2P58 - chains A and C of the 3 polymer chains in the assembly; structure by X-ray diffraction, 1.80 A resolution.

== Chain A ==
Name: Putative type III secretion protein YscE
Source organism: Yersinia pestis
Notes: fragment: YscE: Residues 10-63
UniProt: Q7ARI1 (Q7ARI1_YERPE); residues 2-66 here = UniProt positions 2-66
Chain sequence (65 residues; row label = number of the first residue in the row):
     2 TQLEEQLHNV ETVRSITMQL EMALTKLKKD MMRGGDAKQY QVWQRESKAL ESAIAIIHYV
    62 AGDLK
Disordered / not traced: 2-9, 64-66
Modified positions: Mse19, Mse23, Mse32, Mse33 (selenomethionine; parent Met)

== Chain C ==
Name: Putative type III secretion protein YscG
Source organism: Yersinia pestis
Notes: fragment: YscG: Residues 3-114
UniProt: Q7ARH9 (Q7ARH9_YERPE); residues 1-115 here = UniProt positions 1-115
Chain sequence (116 residues; each row starts with the number of its first residue; numbering starts at 0):
     0 SMKYKLNVLL AEIALIGTGN HYHEEANCIA EWLHLKGEEE AVQLIRLSSL MNRGDYASAL
    60 QQGNKLAYPD LEPWLALCEY RLGLGSALES RLNRLARSQD PRIQTFVNGM REQLKT
Disordered / not traced: 0-2, 115
Sequence notes: expression tag (0)
Modified positions: Mse1 (selenomethionine); Mse50 (selenomethionine; parent Met); Mse109 (selenomethionine; parent Met)

== Interface between chain A and chain C ==
Pairs across the interface - 28 pairs, chain A then chain C:
  I17(A) with L8(C), hydrophobic
  Q20(A) with Y3(C), hydrogen bond (side chain-backbone); L8(C)
  L21(A) with L8(C), hydrophobic; L9(C), hydrophobic; I12(C), hydrophobic
  V43(A) with W31(C); L34(C), hydrophobic
  R46(A) with W31(C); L34(C)
  E47(A) with W31(C)
  K49(A) with C27(C)
  A50(A) with C27(C); I28(C); W31(C), hydrophobic
  S53(A) with E24(C); C27(C)
  A54(A) with L9(C), hydrophobic; I12(C); I28(C), hydrophobic
  I57(A) with I12(C); I15(C), hydrophobic; G16(C); E24(C)
  I58(A) with I12(C), hydrophobic
  Y60(A) with Y21(C), hydrophobic
  V61(A) with N19(C); Y21(C), hydrophobic
Other interface residues (no listed pair), chain A (17 interface residues in all): T13, A24, L51
Other interface residues (no listed pair), chain C (18 interface residues in all): K4, L5, A13, A25, E30
Interface features reported in the paper:
  - interface residues, chain A: I17(A), L21(A), A24(A), V43(A), A50(A), L51(A), A54(A), I57(A), I58(A)
  - interface residues, chain C: L5(C), L8(C), L9(C), I12(C), I15(C), I28(C), W31(C)

== In short ==
The interface between chain A and chain C involves 17 residues on one side and 18 on the other; the contacts
include 1 hydrogen bond. Its one hydrogen-bonded contact is Q20(A)-Y3(C). The paper reports interface residues
I17(A), L21(A) and L5(C) among others.
Here chain A is Putative type III secretion protein YscE and chain C is Putative type III secretion protein
YscG, both from Yersinia pestis. Entry 2P58 (Structure of the Yersinia pestis Type III secretion system needle
protein YscF in complex with its ...) was determined by X-ray diffraction.
